PDB entry 6DOS | X-ray diffraction, 1.32 A resolution | chains A and C of the 4 polymer chains in the assembly

[Chain A]
Protein: Ribonuclease H
Organism: Bacillus halodurans
Notes: EC 3.1.26.4; fragment: catalytic domain
UniProt: Q9KEI9 (RNH1_BACHD); residues 61-195 here = UniProt positions 61-195
Sequence (135 residues; numbered 61 to 195; the number before each row is that of its first residue):
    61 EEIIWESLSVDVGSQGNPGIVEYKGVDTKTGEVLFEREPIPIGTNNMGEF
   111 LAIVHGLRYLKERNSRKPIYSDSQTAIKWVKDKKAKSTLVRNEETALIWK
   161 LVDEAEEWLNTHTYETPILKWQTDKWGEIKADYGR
Metal / ion sites: Mg2+ site 1: Asp71, Glu109, Asp132 (shared with 1 residue of chain B; 1 residue of chain b); Mg2+ site 2: Asp71, Asp192 (shared with 1 residue of chain b); K+: Asp192 (shared with 1 residue of chain b)
UniProt features mapped onto this chain:
  - binding site (Mg(2+)): Asp71, Glu109, Asp132, Asp192
  - mutagenesis: Glu109 (E109Q: Loss of activity), Asp132 (D132N: Loss of activity), Glu188 (E188A: Strongly reduces activity; E188Q: No effect), Asp192 (D192N: Strongly reduced activity with manganese. Loss of activity with magnesium)

[Chain C]
Molecule: 6-nt DNA strand
Sequence (6 nucleotides; row label = number of the first residue in the row):
     1 CGATGT
Metal / ion sites: K+: DT4, DG5

[How chain A and chain C interact]
Residue-residue contacts (20):
  Asn77(A) - DA3(C)  hydrogen bond to the base
  Asn77(A) - DT4(C)  hydrogen bond to the sugar
  Pro78(A) - DA3(C)  phosphate contact
  Pro78(A) - DT4(C)  phosphate contact
  Thr104(A) - DT4(C)  phosphate contact
  Thr104(A) - DG5(C)  hydrogen bond to the phosphate
  Asn105(A) - DT4(C)  hydrogen bond to the base
  Asn106(A) - DT4(C)  hydrogen bond to the base
  Asn106(A) - DG5(C)  hydrogen bond to the sugar
  Met107(A) - DG5(C)  phosphate contact
  Gln134(A) - DG5(C)  base contact
  Gln134(A) - DT6(C)  base contact
  Thr135(A) - DG5(C)  sugar contact
  Lys138(A) - DT6(C)  phosphate contact
  Trp139(A) - DG5(C)  phosphate contact
  Trp139(A) - DT6(C)  hydrogen bond to the phosphate
  Lys146(A) - DG5(C)  sugar contact
  Lys146(A) - DT6(C)  salt bridge to the phosphate
  Ser147(A) - DG5(C)  hydrogen bond to the phosphate
  Thr148(A) - DG5(C)  hydrogen bond to the phosphate
Interface residues without a listed pair, chain A (14 interface residues in all): Leu149
Interface residues without a listed pair, chain C (5 interface residues in all): DG2

[Overview]
Chain A and chain C form an interface of 14 and 5 residues respectively, with 9 hydrogen bonds and 1 salt
bridge. Polar pairs include Asn77(A)-DA3(C), Asn105(A)-DT4(C) and Asn106(A)-DT4(C). From UniProt: 4
Mg2+-binding residues and 4 mutagenesis sites on chain A.
Chain A is Ribonuclease H (Bacillus halodurans) and chain C is a 6-nt DNA strand; the structure, Crystal
Structure of Bacillus Halodurans Ribonuclease H1 in Complex with an RNA/DNA Hybrid: Reaction in 2 ..., was
determined by X-ray diffraction, deposited together with 6DMN, 6DMV, 6DO8, 6DO9, 6DOA, 6DOB and 46 further
entries.
